8IP0 - chains F and I of the 16 polymer chains in the assembly; structure by electron microscopy, 3.60 A resolution.

== Chain F ==
Molecule: 44-nt RNA strand
Sequence (44 nucleotides; numbered 1 to 44; the number before each row is that of its first residue):
     1 AGAGCACUUU UAUCACCGUG UCCCCAAUCU GGAUAUUUUG UGUG

== Chain I ==
Name: Fruiting body developmental protein R-like protein
Organism: Synechocystis sp. PCC 6714
Reference sequence: A0A068N458 (A0A068N458_SYNY4); residues 1-301 here = UniProt positions 1-301
Sequence (301 residues; row label = number of the first residue in the row):
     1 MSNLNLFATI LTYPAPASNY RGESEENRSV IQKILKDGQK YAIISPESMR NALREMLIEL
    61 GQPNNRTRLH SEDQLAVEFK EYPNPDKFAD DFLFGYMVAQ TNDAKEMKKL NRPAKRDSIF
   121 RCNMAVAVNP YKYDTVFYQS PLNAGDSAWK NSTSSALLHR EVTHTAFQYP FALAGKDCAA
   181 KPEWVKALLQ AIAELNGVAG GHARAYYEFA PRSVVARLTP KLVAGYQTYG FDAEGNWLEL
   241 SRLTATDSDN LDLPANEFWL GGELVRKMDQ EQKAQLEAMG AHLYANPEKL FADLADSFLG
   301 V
Disordered / not traced: 1-2

== How chain F and chain I interact ==
Contacting residue pairs (38):
  C29(F) with Met-97(I), sugar contact; Lys-115(I), sugar contact; Arg-116(I), hydrogen bond to the sugar
  U30(F) with Arg-54(I), phosphate contact; Tyr-96(I), sugar contact; Met-97(I), base contact; Arg-116(I), salt bridge to the phosphate
  G31(F) with Glu-47(I), sugar contact; Arg-50(I), salt bridge to the phosphate; Arg-54(I), salt bridge to the phosphate
  G32(F) with Glu-47(I), phosphate contact; Ser-48(I), hydrogen bond to the sugar; Asn-51(I), hydrogen bond to the sugar; Arg-66(I), salt bridge to the phosphate; Arg-68(I), salt bridge to the phosphate; Leu-75(I), base contact; Gly-200(I), base contact
  A33(F) with Tyr-20(I), hydrogen bond to the sugar; Glu-23(I), hydrogen bond to the sugar; Glu-47(I), phosphate contact
  U34(F) with Asn-19(I), phosphate contact; Tyr-20(I), phosphate contact; Arg-21(I), salt bridge to the phosphate; Ala-199(I), phosphate contact
  A35(F) with Tyr-20(I), hydrogen bond to the phosphate; Gly-200(I), phosphate contact; Gly-201(I), hydrogen bond to the phosphate
  U36(F) with Arg-204(I), salt bridge to the phosphate
  U37(F) with Tyr-138(I), base contact; Gln-139(I), hydrogen bond to the sugar; Ser-140(I), base contact; Arg-204(I), salt bridge to the phosphate
  U38(F) with Gln-139(I), hydrogen bond to the base; Pro-141(I), phosphate contact
  U39(F) with Phe-137(I), base contact; Tyr-138(I), phosphate contact; Gln-139(I), phosphate contact; Leu-157(I), base contact
Other interface residues (no listed pair), chain I (29 interface residues in all): Leu-158, His-202, Ala-203

== In short ==
Chain F and chain I form an interface of 11 and 29 residues respectively; the contacts include 9 hydrogen
bonds and 8 salt bridges. Among the polar pairs are U38(F)/Gln-139(I), C29(F)/Arg-116(I) and G32(F)/Ser-48(I).
Here chain F is a 44-nt RNA strand and chain I is Fruiting body developmental protein R-like protein
(Synechocystis sp. PCC 6714). Entry 8IP0 (Cryo-EM structure of type I-B Cascade bound to a PAM-containing
dsDNA target at 3.6 angstrom resolution) was determined by electron microscopy together with 8H67 from the
same study.
